PDB entry 2YQ0 | X-ray diffraction, 3.91 A resolution | chain A

Chain A:
Molecule: Orf 73
Source organism: Human herpesvirus 8 type m
Notes: fragment: c-terminal domain, residues 996-1153
UniProtKB: Q76SB0 (Q76SB0_HHV8); numbering as in UniProt (aligned over 996-1153)
Chain sequence (160 residues; each row starts with the number of its first residue):
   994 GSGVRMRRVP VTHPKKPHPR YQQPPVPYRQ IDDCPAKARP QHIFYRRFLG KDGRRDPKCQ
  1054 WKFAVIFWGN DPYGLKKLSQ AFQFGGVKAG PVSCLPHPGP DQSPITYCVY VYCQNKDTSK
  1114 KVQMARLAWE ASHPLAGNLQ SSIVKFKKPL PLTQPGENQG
Not modelled in the structure: 994-1023, 1092-1096, 1147-1153
Construct notes: expression tag (994-995)
Reported in the primary citation:
  - binding site for sulfate ion: Arg1119
  - mutagenesis - S1086E: decreased binding to DNA
  - mutagenesis - S1086A, M1117D, A1121E: unchanged binding to DNA
  - mutagenesis - R1119M: decreased binding to ET domains of both BET proteins
  - mutagenesis - H1126E, L1128D: increased binding to BET protein
  - mutagenesis - K1070E: abolished binding to LBS
  - mutagenesis - K1109A, K1138A: decreased binding to BRD2
  - mutagenesis - K1109A, K1138A: decreased binding to BRD4
  - mutagenesis - K1055A, K1109A/K1138A, K1113A: abolished binding to BRD2
  - mutagenesis - K1109A/K1138A: abolished binding to BRD4
  - mutagenesis - K1055A, K1113A: unchanged binding to BRD4
  - mutagenesis - K1109A/K1138A: unchanged binding to LBS
  - mutagenesis - A1121E: abolished localization to nuclear speckles
  - mutagenesis - P1127R: unchanged binding to ET
  - mutagenesis - K1070E, K1109A/K1138A, R1119M, H1126E: decreased localization
  - mutagenesis - P1127R, L1128D: unchanged localization

In short:
The paper reports a binding site for sulfate ion at Arg1119; K1070E, K1109A/K1138A and R1119M, among others,
reduce localization; 14 substitutions were tested in all.
Chain A is Orf 73 (Human herpesvirus 8 type m); the structure, KSHV LANA (ORF73) C-terminal domain, octameric
ring: cubic crystal form, was determined by X-ray diffraction together with 2YPZ and 2YQ1 from the same study.
